7LHG - chains C and G of the 4 polymer chains in the assembly; structure by electron microscopy, 3.80 A resolution.

[Chain C]
Protein: P fimbrial usher protein PapC
Organism: Escherichia coli
UniProt: A0A773A954 (A0A773A954_ECOLX); residues 1-809 here correspond to UniProt positions 28-836 (UniProt number = residue number + 27)
Chain sequence (809 residues; each row starts with the number of its first residue):
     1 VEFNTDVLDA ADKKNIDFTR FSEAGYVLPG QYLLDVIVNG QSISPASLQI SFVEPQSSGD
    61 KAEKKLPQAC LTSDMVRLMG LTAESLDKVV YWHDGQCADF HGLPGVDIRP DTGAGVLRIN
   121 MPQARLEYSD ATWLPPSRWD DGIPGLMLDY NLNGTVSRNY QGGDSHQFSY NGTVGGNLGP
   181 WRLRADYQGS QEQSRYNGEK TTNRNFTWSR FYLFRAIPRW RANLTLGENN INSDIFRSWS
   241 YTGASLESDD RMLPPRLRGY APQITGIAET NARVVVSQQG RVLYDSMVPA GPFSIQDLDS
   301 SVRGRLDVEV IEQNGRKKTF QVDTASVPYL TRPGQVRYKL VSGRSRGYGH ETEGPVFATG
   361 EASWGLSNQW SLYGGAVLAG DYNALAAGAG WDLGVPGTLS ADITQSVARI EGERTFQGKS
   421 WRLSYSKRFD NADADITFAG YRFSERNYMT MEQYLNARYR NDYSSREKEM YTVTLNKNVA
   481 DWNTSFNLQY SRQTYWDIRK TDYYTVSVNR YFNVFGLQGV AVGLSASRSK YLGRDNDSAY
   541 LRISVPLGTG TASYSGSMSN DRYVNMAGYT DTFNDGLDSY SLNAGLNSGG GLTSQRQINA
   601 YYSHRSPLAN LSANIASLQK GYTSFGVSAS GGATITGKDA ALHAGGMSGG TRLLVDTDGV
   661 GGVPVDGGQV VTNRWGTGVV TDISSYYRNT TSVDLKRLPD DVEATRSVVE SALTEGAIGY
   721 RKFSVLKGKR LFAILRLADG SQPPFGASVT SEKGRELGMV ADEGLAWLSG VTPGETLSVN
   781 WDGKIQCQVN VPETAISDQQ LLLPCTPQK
Not modelled in the structure: 645-647, 809
Differences from the reference sequence: conflict Arg125 (Trp152 in A0A773A954)

[Chain G]
Protein: P fimbria tip G-adhesin PapG-II
Organism: Escherichia coli
UniProt: A0A798R8B8 (A0A798R8B8_ECOLX); numbering as in UniProt (aligned over 1-336)
Chain sequence (336 residues; row label = number of the first residue in the row):
     1 MKKWFPALLF SLCVSGESSA WNNIVFYSLG DVNSYQGGNV VITQRPQFIT SWRPGIATVT
    61 WNQCNGPGFA DGFWAYYREY IAWVVFPKKV MTQNGYPLFI EVHNKGSWSE ENTGDNDSYF
   121 FLKGYKWDER AFDAGNLCQK PGETTRLTEK FDDIIFKVAL PADLPLGDYS VKIPYTSGMQ
   181 RHFASYLGAR FKIPYNVAKT LPRENEMLFL FKNIGGCRPS AQSLEIKHGD LSINSANNHY
   241 AAQTLSVSCD VPANIRFMLL RNTTPTYSHG KKFSVGLGHG WDSIVSVNGV DTGETTMRWY
   301 KAGTQNLTIG SRLYGESSKI QPGVLSGSAT LLMILP
Not modelled in the structure: 1-20

[Interface between chain C and chain G]
Residue-residue contacts - 109 pairs, chain C then chain G:
  Pro45(C) with Lys227(G), hydrogen bond (backbone-side chain)
  Thr132(C) with Ser220(G); Ser246(G)
  Asn151(C) with Gln36(G); Gly38(G)
  Asn153(C) with Ser34(G), hydrogen bond; Gln36(G); Leu208(G)
  Asn159(C) with Gly30(G)
  Gln161(C) with Ile56(G); Thr58(G)
  Gln167(C) with Val32(G); Asn33(G); Ser34(G)
  Ser169(C) with Ser34(G); Tyr35(G)
  Asn171(C) with Gln36(G)
  Gln188(C) with Gln47(G); Phe48(G); Ile49(G)
  Glu192(C) with Val32(G)
  Ser194(C) with Arg53(G)
  Tyr196(C) with Ile56(G), hydrophobic
  Glu199(C) with Ile56(G); Arg146(G), salt bridge
  Thr201(C) with Arg53(G), hydrogen bond; Arg146(G)
  Thr202(C) with Arg53(G)
  Asn203(C) with Arg53(G), hydrogen bond
  Asn205(C) with Ser51(G), hydrogen bond
  Thr207(C) with Ile49(G)
  Asn230(C) with Gln47(G); His103(G)
  Ser238(C) with His103(G); Lys157(G)
  Ser240(C) with Asn104(G)
  Pro255(C) with Gly303(G); Thr304(G)
  Arg258(C) with Cys249(G), hydrogen bond (side chain-backbone); Lys301(G), hydrogen bond (backbone-side chain); Ala302(G); Gly303(G), hydrogen bond (side chain-backbone)
  Gly259(C) with Lys301(G)
  Tyr260(C) with Lys301(G)
  Gln279(C) with Arg298(G), hydrogen bond (side chain-backbone); Tyr300(G), hydrogen bond
  Arg281(C) with Gln305(G); Asn306(G)
  Ser300(C) with Lys301(G), hydrogen bond (backbone-side chain)
  Ser301(C) with Lys301(G)
  Arg303(C) with Tyr300(G)
  Gly347(C) with Asn104(G), hydrogen bond (backbone-side chain)
  Tyr348(C) with Asn104(G); Gly106(G); Ser107(G)
  Phe429(C) with Tyr300(G)
  Glu452(C) with Lys105(G), salt bridge
  Tyr495(C) with Thr113(G)
  Thr501(C) with Gly114(G)
  Tyr503(C) with Gly114(G), hydrogen bond (side chain-backbone); Asp115(G), hydrogen bond (side chain-backbone); Asn116(G)
  Ser527(C) with Asn116(G), hydrogen bond
  Ser529(C) with Asn116(G)
  Asn536(C) with Asp115(G); Asn116(G)
  Tyr540(C) with Met91(G), hydrophobic
  Arg542(C) with Asn94(G); Gly95(G); Tyr96(G), hydrogen bond
  Ser553(C) with Asn94(G), hydrogen bond
  Ser555(C) with Gln93(G), hydrogen bond (side chain-backbone); Asn94(G); Gly95(G)
  Ser559(C) with Asp117(G)
  Asn560(C) with Lys199(G)
  Arg562(C) with Lys199(G); Thr200(G); Leu201(G), hydrogen bond (side chain-backbone)
  Met566(C) with Thr92(G); Gln93(G), hydrogen bond
  Thr570(C) with Asn94(G)
  Asn583(C) with Gln93(G), hydrogen bond
  Gln595(C) with Arg203(G)
  Gln597(C) with Arg203(G)
  Asn599(C) with Gln93(G)
  Tyr601(C) with Asp168(G), hydrogen bond (side chain-backbone); Ser170(G)
  Ser603(C) with Lys212(G)
  Asn610(C) with Lys212(G)
  Ser612(C) with Leu210(G); Lys212(G)
  Asn614(C) with Leu208(G)
  Ala616(C) with Leu208(G), hydrophobic
  Leu618(C) with Glu206(G)
  Ser624(C) with Leu208(G)
  Ser628(C) with Gln36(G), hydrogen bond; Leu210(G)
  Ser630(C) with Gln36(G)
  Asp666(C) with Gln222(G)
  Gly667(C) with Gln222(G)
  Asp682(C) with Ile214(G); Gln222(G), hydrogen bond (backbone-side chain)
  Ser684(C) with Arg218(G), hydrogen bond
  Tyr687(C) with Ser248(G), hydrogen bond
  Arg688(C) with Ser220(G)
  Thr690(C) with Ala221(G), hydrogen bond (side chain-backbone); Ser223(G)
  Lys696(C) with Ser328(G)
Other interface residues (no listed pair), chain C (86 interface residues in all): Leu152, Thr155, Gln193, Ser209, Arg256, Asp299, Val302, Asn456, Ser465, Ala521, Ser557, Ser579, Ala629, Ser692
Other interface residues (no listed pair), chain G (68 interface residues in all): Asn39, Pro54, Gly55, Glu110, Asp152, Met297, Pro336

[Summary]
The interface between chain C and chain G involves 86 residues on one side and 68 on the other; the contacts
include 27 hydrogen bonds and 2 salt bridges. Polar pairs include Glu199(C)-Arg146(G), Glu452(C)-Lys105(G) and
Pro45(C)-Lys227(G).
Chain C is P fimbrial usher protein PapC and chain G is P fimbria tip G-adhesin PapG-II, both from Escherichia
coli; the structure, Cryo-EM structure of E. coli P pilus tip assembly intermediate PapC-PapD-PapK-PapG in the
first conformation, was determined by electron microscopy (same publication as 7LHH and 7LHI).
